1RED - chain A; structure by X-ray diffraction, 1.60 A resolution.

# Chain A
Molecule: Endo-1,4-beta-xylanase II
Organism: Hypocrea jecorina
Notes: EC 3.2.1.8
UniProtKB: P36217 (XYN2_TRIRE); residues 2-190 here correspond to UniProt positions 34-222 (UniProt number = residue number + 32)
Chain sequence (190 residues; each row starts with the number of its first residue):
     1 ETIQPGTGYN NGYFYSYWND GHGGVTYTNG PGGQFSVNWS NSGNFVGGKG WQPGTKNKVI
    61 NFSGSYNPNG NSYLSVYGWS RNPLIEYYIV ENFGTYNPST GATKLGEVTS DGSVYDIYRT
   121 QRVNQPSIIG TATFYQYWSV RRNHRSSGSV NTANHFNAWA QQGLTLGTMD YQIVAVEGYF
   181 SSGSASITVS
Modified residues: Glu1 (pyroglutamic acid; PCA)

# Overview
Chain A is Endo-1,4-beta-xylanase II (Hypocrea jecorina); the structure, Endo-1,4-beta-xylanase II complex
with 4,5-epoxypentyl-beta-D-xyloside, was determined by X-ray diffraction (same publication as 1REE and 1REF).
